Entry 7NK7 (electron microscopy, 2.11 A resolution); this record covers chains C and G of the 7 polymer chains in the assembly.

Chain C:
Protein: ATP synthase subunit alpha
From: Mycolicibacterium smegmatis (strain ATCC 700084 / mc(2)155)
Notes: EC 7.1.2.2
UniProt: A0R202 (ATPA_MYCS2); numbering as in UniProt (aligned over 1-548)
Chain sequence (548 residues; each row starts with the number of its first residue):
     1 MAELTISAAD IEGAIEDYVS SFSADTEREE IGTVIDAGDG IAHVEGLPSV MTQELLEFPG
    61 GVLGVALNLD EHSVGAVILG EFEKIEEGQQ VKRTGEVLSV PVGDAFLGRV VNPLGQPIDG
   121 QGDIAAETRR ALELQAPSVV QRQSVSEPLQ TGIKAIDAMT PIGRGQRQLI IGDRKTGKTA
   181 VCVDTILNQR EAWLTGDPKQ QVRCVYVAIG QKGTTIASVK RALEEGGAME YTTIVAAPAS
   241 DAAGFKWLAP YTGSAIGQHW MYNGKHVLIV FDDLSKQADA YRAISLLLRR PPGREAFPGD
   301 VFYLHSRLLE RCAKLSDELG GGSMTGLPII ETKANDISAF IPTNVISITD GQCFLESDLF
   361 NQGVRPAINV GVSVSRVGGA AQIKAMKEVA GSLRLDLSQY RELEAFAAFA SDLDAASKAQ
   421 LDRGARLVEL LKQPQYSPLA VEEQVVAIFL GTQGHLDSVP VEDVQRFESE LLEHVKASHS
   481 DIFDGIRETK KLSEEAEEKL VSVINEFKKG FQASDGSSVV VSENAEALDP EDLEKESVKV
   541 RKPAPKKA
Disordered / not traced: 1-28, 515-548
Bound ions: Mg2+: T179 (together with ATP)
Residues lining bound ligands:
  - ADP (adenosine-5'-diphosphate): V374, S375, R376
  - ATP (adenosine-5'-triphosphate): D173, R174, K175, T176, G177, K178, T179, A180, E331, F360, R365, P366, Q433, P434, Q435
Curated features (UniProtKB/Swiss-Prot):
  - binding site (ATP): G172 to T179
  - site: S373 (Required for activity)

Chain G:
Protein: ATP synthase gamma chain
From: Mycobacterium smegmatis (strain ATCC 700084 / mc(2)155)
UniProt: A0R201 (ATPG_MYCS2); residue numbers follow UniProt; this construct covers 1-307
Chain sequence (307 residues; numbered 1 to 307; the number before each row is that of its first residue):
     1 MAATLRELRG RIRSAGSIKK ITKAQELIAT SRIAKAQARV EAARPYAAEI TNMLTELAGA
    61 SALDHPLLVE RKQPKRAGVL VVSSDRGLCG AYNANVLRRA EELFSLLRDE GKDPVLYVVG
   121 RKALGYFSFR QRTVVESWTG FSERPTYENA REIADTLVNA FMAGADDEGD DAGADGILGV
   181 DELHIVFTEF RSMLSQTAVA RRAAPMEVEY VGEVETGPRT LYSFEPDPET LFDALLPRYI
   241 ATRVYAALLE AAASESASRR RAMKSATDNA DDLIKALTLA ANRERQAQIT QEISEIVGGA
   301 NALAGSK
Disordered / not traced: 1-2, 36-84, 95-255, 305-307

Interface between chain C and chain G:
Pairs across the interface (6; chain C residue first):
  P291(C) - A302(G)  hydrophobic
  P291(C) - L303(G)  hydrophobic
  P292(C) - A302(G)
  G293(C) - E295(G)
  E295(C) - E295(G)  hydrogen bond (backbone-side chain)
  S338(C) - A3(G)
Interface residues without a listed pair, chain C (7 interface residues in all): R294, D336
Interface residues without a listed pair, chain G (7 interface residues in all): Q291, G298, G299

Overview:
The chain C/chain G interface involves 7 residues from each chain, with 1 hydrogen bond. The hydrogen-bonded
pair is E295(C)-E295(G). Bound to chain C: ATP and ADP. Curated annotation (UniProt) lists 8 ATP-binding
residues on chain C.
Here chain C is ATP synthase subunit alpha (Mycolicibacterium smegmatis (strain ATCC 700084 / mc(2)155)) and
chain G is ATP synthase gamma chain (Mycobacterium smegmatis (strain ATCC 700084 / mc(2)155)). Entry 7NK7
(Mycobacterium smegmatis ATP synthase F1 state 1) was determined by electron microscopy, deposited together
with 7NJK, 7NJL, 7NJM, 7NJN, 7NJO, 7NJP and 20 further entries.
